Entry 5YVR (X-ray diffraction, 1.90 A resolution); this record covers chain A.

Chain A:
Molecule: alcohol dehydrogenase
Source organism: candidate divison MSBL1 archaeon SCGC-AAA259E19
Reference sequence: A0A133UP32 (A0A133UP32_9EURY); numbering as in UniProt (aligned over 1-400)
Chain sequence (409 residues; numbered -8 to 400; the number before each row is that of its first residue; numbers below 1 keep their minus sign (Met-8 is residue -8)):
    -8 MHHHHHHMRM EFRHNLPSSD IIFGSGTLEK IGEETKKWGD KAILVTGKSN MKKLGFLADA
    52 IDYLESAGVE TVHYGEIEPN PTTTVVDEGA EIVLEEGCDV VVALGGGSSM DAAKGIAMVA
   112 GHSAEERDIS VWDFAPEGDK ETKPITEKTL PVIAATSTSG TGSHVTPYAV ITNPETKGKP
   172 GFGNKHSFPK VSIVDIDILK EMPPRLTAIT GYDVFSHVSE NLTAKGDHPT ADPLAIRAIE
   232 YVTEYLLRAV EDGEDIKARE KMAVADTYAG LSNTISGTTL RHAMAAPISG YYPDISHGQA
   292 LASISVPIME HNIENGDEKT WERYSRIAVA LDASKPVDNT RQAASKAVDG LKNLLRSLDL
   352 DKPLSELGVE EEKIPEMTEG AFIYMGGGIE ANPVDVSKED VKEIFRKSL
Not modelled in the structure: -8 to -3
Sequence notes: initiating methionine (-8); expression tag (-7 to 0); engineered mutation Ala277 (His in A0A133UP32)
Metal / ion sites: Mn2+: Asp204, His208, His273, His288
Small-molecule neighbours: NADPH (NDP; NADPH dihydro-nicotinamide-adenine-dinucleotide phosphate): Gly38, Lys39, Ser40, Asn41, Met42, Leu45, Pro70, Asn71, Pro72, Gly97, Gly98, Ser99, Ser100, Asp102, Lys105, Ser148, Thr149, Thr152, Ser154, Thr157, Tyr159, Ala160, Val161, Lys170, Ile189, Glu192, Met193, Pro194, Leu197, Thr201, Asp204, His208, Asn264, His288

Overview:
Bound to chain A: NADPH. The Mn2+ site is built by Asp204, His208, His273 and His288.
Chain A is alcohol dehydrogenase (candidate divison MSBL1 archaeon SCGC-AAA259E19); the structure, Crystal
Structure of the H277A mutant of ADH/D1, an archaeal halo-thermophilic Red Sea brine pool alcohol ..., was
determined by X-ray diffraction, deposited together with 5YVM and 5YVS.
